Entry 8BEE (electron microscopy, 2.04 A resolution); this record covers chains C and D of the 10 polymer chains in the assembly.

[Chain C]
Name: NADH dehydrogenase [ubiquinone] iron-sulfur protein 3
Organism: Arabidopsis thaliana
Notes: EC 7.1.1.2
UniProt: Q95748 (NDUS3_ARATH); residue numbers follow UniProt; this construct covers 1-190
Sequence (190 residues; each row starts with the number of its first residue):
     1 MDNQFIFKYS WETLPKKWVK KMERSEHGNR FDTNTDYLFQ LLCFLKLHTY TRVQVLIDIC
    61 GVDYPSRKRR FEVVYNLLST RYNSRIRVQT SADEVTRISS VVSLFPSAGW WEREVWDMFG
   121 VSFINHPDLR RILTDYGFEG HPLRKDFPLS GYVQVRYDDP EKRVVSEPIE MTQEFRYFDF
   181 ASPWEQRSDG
Not modelled in the structure: 182-190

[Chain D]
Name: NADH dehydrogenase subunit 7
Organism: Arabidopsis thaliana
UniProt: A0A2P2CLH2 (A0A2P2CLH2_ARATH); numbering as in UniProt (aligned over 1-394)
Sequence (394 residues; numbered 1 to 394; the number before each row is that of its first residue):
     1 MTTRKRQIKN FTLNFGPQHP AAHGVLRLVL EMNGEVVERA EPHIGLLHRG TEKLIEYKTY
    61 LQALPYFDRL DYVSMMAQEH AYSLAVEKLL NCEVPLRAQY IRVLFCEITR ILNHLLALTT
   121 HAMDVGALTP FLWAFEEREK LLEFYERVSG ARMHASFIRP GGVAQDLPLG LCRDIDSFTQ
   181 QFASRIDELE EMLTGNRIWK QRLVDIGTVT AQQAKDWGFS GVMLRGSGVC WDLRRAAPYD
   241 VYDQLDFDVP VGTRGDCYDR YCIRIEEMRQ SLRIIVQCLN QMPSGMIKAD DRKLCPPSRC
   301 RMKLSMESLI HHFELYTEGF SVPASSTYTA VEAPKGEFGV FLVSNGSNRP YRCKIRAPGF
   361 AHSQGLDFMS KHHMLADVVT IIGTQDIVFG EVDR
Not modelled in the structure: 1-9
Sequence notes: variant S363 (Leu in A0A2P2CLH2)

[How chain C and chain D interact]
Residue-residue contacts - 71 pairs, chain C then chain D:
  H27(C) - L89(D)
  H27(C) - S325(D)
  H27(C) - S326(D)
  H27(C) - T327(D)  hydrogen bond (backbone-side chain)
  Q54(C) - K215(D)
  V55(C) - K215(D)
  I57(C) - Y328(D)
  I57(C) - E337(D)
  I57(C) - R356(D)  hydrogen bond (backbone-side chain)
  D58(C) - K354(D)  salt bridge
  D58(C) - R356(D)
  I59(C) - K354(D)
  C60(C) - F341(D)  hydrophobic
  C60(C) - K354(D)
  G61(C) - R352(D)  hydrogen bond (backbone-side chain)
  D63(C) - Y351(D)  hydrogen bond (backbone-side chain)
  Y64(C) - Y351(D)
  P65(C) - Y351(D)
  N76(C) - Y328(D)
  L78(C) - W231(D)  hydrophobic
  T80(C) - K215(D)  hydrogen bond
  T80(C) - W231(D)
  N83(C) - W231(D)
  N83(C) - A236(D)  hydrogen bond (side chain-backbone)
  R85(C) - L233(D)
  R85(C) - Y328(D)
  R85(C) - A330(D)
  R85(C) - E337(D)  salt bridge
  R87(C) - S326(D)  hydrogen bond
  R87(C) - T327(D)
  R87(C) - F341(D)
  P106(C) - D216(D)
  P106(C) - W217(D)
  P106(C) - Q364(D)
  S107(C) - D216(D)  hydrogen bond (backbone-backbone)
  S107(C) - W217(D)
  S107(C) - G218(D)
  S107(C) - Q364(D)  hydrogen bond (backbone-side chain)
  G109(C) - Q364(D)
  W110(C) - P42(D)  hydrophobic
  W110(C) - F360(D)  hydrophobic
  W110(C) - S363(D)
  W110(C) - Q364(D)  hydrogen bond (backbone-side chain)
  W111(C) - K354(D)
  W111(C) - R356(D)
  W111(C) - F360(D)  hydrophobic
  W111(C) - A361(D)  hydrophobic
  W111(C) - Q364(D)
  E114(C) - F360(D)
  E114(C) - R394(D)  salt bridge
  F119(C) - R352(D)
  R130(C) - E41(D)  salt bridge
  I132(C) - I44(D)
  L133(C) - G45(D)
  L133(C) - H48(D)
  L133(C) - D393(D)
  Y136(C) - H43(D)
  P142(C) - K53(D)  hydrogen bond (backbone-side chain)
  L143(C) - E52(D)
  L143(C) - K53(D)
  L143(C) - R352(D)
  R144(C) - K53(D)  hydrogen bond (backbone-side chain)
  K145(C) - E56(D)  salt bridge
  K145(C) - Y351(D)  hydrogen bond (side chain-backbone)
  F147(C) - K53(D)  hydrogen bond (backbone-side chain)
  L149(C) - K53(D)
  L149(C) - L54(D)  hydrophobic
  L149(C) - Y57(D)
  Y177(C) - R349(D)
  F180(C) - T317(D)
  F180(C) - E318(D)
Also at the interface, not in a pair above, chain C (46 interface residues in all): E26, L56, V62, V74, F105, A108, R113, M118, P148, F175
Also at the interface, not in a pair above, chain D (45 interface residues in all): K58, K88, Q212, V343, N348, V392

[In short]
46 residues of chain C and 45 residues of chain D are in contact; the contacts include 14 hydrogen bonds and 5
salt bridges. Polar contacts include D58(C)-K354(D), R85(C)-E337(D) and E114(C)-R394(D).
Chain C is NADH dehydrogenase [ubiquinone] iron-sulfur protein 3 and chain D is NADH dehydrogenase subunit 7,
both from Arabidopsis thaliana; the structure, Cryo-EM structure of the Arabidopsis thaliana I+III2
supercomplex (CI peripheral core), was determined by electron microscopy (same publication as 8BED, 8BEF,
8BEH, 8BEL, 8BEP, 8BPX, 8BQ5 and 8BQ6).
